PDB entry 3VSA | X-ray diffraction, 2.07 A resolution | chain A

[Chain A]
Protein: Protein CysO
Source organism: Aeropyrum pernix
Notes: EC 4.2.1.22, 2.5.1.47, 2.5.1.65
UniProtKB: Q9YBL2 (CYSO_AERPE); numbering as in UniProt (aligned over 1-389)
Amino-acid sequence (389 residues; each row starts with the number of its first residue):
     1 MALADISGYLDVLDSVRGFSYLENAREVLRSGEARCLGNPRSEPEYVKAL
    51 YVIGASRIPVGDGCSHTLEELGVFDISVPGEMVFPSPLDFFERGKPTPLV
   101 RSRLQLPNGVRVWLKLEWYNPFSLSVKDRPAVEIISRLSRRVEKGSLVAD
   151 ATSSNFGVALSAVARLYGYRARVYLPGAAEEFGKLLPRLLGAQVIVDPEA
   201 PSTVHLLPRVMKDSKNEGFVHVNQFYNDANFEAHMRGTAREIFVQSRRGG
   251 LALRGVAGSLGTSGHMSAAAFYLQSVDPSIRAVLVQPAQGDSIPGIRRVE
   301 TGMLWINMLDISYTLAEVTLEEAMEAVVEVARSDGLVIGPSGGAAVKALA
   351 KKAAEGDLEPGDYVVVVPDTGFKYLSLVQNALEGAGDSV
Not modelled in the structure: 1, 384-389
Swiss-Prot annotation at these positions:
  - binding site (pyridoxal 5'-phosphate): Asn155, Gly261 to His265, Ser341
  - modified residue: Lys127 (N6-(pyridoxal phosphate)lysine)
Disulfide bonds: Cys36-Cys64
Covalent attachments: pyridoxal phosphate (PLP) linked to Lys127
Ligand contacts: pyridoxal phosphate (PLP): Val126, Ser153, Asn155, His234, Ser259, Leu260, Gly261, Thr262, Ser263, Gly264, His265, Pro294, Gly295, Ile296, Ser341, Pro368, Asp369, Tyr374

[In short]
Pyridoxal phosphate is covalently linked to Lys127. From UniProt: 7 pyridoxal 5'-phosphate-binding residues.
Chain A is Protein CysO (Aeropyrum pernix); the structure, Crystal Structure of O-phosphoserine sulfhydrylase
without acetate, was determined by X-ray diffraction (same publication as 3VSC and 3VSD).
